3ZDM - chains A and B of the 6 polymer chains in the assembly; structure by X-ray diffraction, 1.80 A resolution.

== Chain A (and B) ==
Molecule: Small glutamine-rich tetratricopeptide repeat- containing protein 2
From: Saccharomyces cerevisiae
Notes: fragment: n-terminal domain, residues 1-72; chain B of this document is another copy of the same molecule, construct and numbering; everything in this record applies to it too
UniProtKB: Q12118 (SGT2_YEAST); residues 1-72 here = UniProt positions 1-72
Amino-acid sequence (72 residues; each row starts with the number of its first residue):
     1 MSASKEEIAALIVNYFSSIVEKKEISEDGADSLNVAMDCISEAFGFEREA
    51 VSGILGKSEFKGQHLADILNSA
Not modelled in the structure: 1, 71-72 (chain B: 1, 52-72)

== How chain A and chain B interact ==
Residue-residue contacts - 32 pairs, chain A then chain B:
  Lys-5(A) with Tyr-15(B); Ile-19(B); Glu-24(B); Ile-25(B)
  Ile-8(A) with Tyr-15(B), hydrophobic
  Ile-12(A) with Ile-12(B), hydrophobic; Phe-16(B), hydrophobic
  Tyr-15(A) with Ile-8(B), hydrophobic
  Phe-16(A) with Ile-12(B), hydrophobic; Ile-40(B), hydrophobic; Phe-44(B), hydrophobic
  Ile-19(A) with Phe-44(B), hydrophobic
  Glu-24(A) with Lys-5(B)
  Ile-25(A) with Ala-43(B)
  Gly-29(A) with Ala-43(B)
  Ser-32(A) with Cys-39(B)
  Leu-33(A) with Ala-43(B), hydrophobic; Phe-44(B), hydrophobic
  Val-35(A) with Cys-39(B), hydrophobic
  Ala-36(A) with Ala-36(B); Cys-39(B), hydrophobic; Ile-40(B), hydrophobic
  Cys-39(A) with Ser-32(B); Val-35(B), hydrophobic; Ala-36(B), hydrophobic
  Ile-40(A) with Phe-16(B), hydrophobic
  Glu-42(A) with Ser-32(B)
  Ala-43(A) with Ile-25(B), hydrophobic; Gly-29(B); Leu-33(B), hydrophobic
  Phe-44(A) with Phe-16(B), hydrophobic; Leu-33(B), hydrophobic
Also at the interface, not in a pair above, chain B (18 interface residues in all): Glu-42

== Overview ==
The chain A/chain B interface involves 18 residues from each chain.
Both chains are Small glutamine-rich tetratricopeptide repeat- containing protein 2 (Saccharomyces
cerevisiae). Entry 3ZDM (Crystal structure of the Sgt2 N domain and the Get5 UBL domain complex) was
determined by X-ray diffraction.
